6LTM - chains A and B; structure by X-ray diffraction, 1.65 A resolution.

[Chain A (and B)]
Molecule: Myoglobin
From: Equus caballus
Notes: chain B of this document is another copy of the same molecule, construct and numbering; everything in this record applies to it too
UniProtKB: P68082 (MYG_HORSE); residues 1-153 here correspond to UniProt positions 2-154 (UniProt number = residue number + 1)
Chain sequence (153 residues; row label = number of the first residue in the row):
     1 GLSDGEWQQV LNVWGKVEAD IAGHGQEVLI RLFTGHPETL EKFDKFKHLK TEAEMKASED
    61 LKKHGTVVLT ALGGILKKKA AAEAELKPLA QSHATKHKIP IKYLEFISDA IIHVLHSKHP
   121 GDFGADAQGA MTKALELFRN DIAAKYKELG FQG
Sequence notes: engineered mutation A80 (Gly81 in P68082), A81 (His82 in P68082), A82 (His83 in P68082)
Ion coordination: heme Fe near H93 (its only coordinating residue here)
Small-molecule neighbours:
  - heme (HEM), molecule 1: T39, K42, F43, K45, H64, V67, V68, A71, L72
  - heme (HEM), molecule 2: L89, S92, H93, H97, I99, Y103, L104, I107, F138

[Chain A / chain B interface]
Residue-residue contacts - 100 pairs, chain A then chain B:
  L2(A) - A130(B)
  L2(A) - K133(B)
  L2(A) - A134(B)
  L2(A) - L137(B)  hydrophobic
  E6(A) - A130(B)
  E6(A) - K133(B)  salt bridge
  W7(A) - A134(B)  hydrophobic
  Q9(A) - D126(B)
  Q9(A) - A127(B)
  Q9(A) - A130(B)
  V10(A) - A130(B)
  V10(A) - M131(B)  hydrophobic
  V10(A) - A134(B)  hydrophobic
  V13(A) - F123(B)  hydrophobic
  V13(A) - M131(B)  hydrophobic
  W14(A) - M131(B)  hydrophobic
  K16(A) - H119(B)
  K16(A) - D122(B)  salt bridge
  V17(A) - L115(B)  hydrophobic
  D20(A) - K118(B)  salt bridge
  H24(A) - L115(B)
  H24(A) - K118(B)
  H24(A) - H119(B)  hydrogen bond
  E27(A) - V114(B)
  E27(A) - K118(B)  salt bridge
  V28(A) - I107(B)  hydrophobic
  V28(A) - A110(B)
  V28(A) - I111(B)  hydrophobic
  V28(A) - V114(B)
  R31(A) - A110(B)
  R31(A) - H113(B)  hydrogen bond
  L32(A) - F106(B)  hydrophobic
  L32(A) - I107(B)
  H36(A) - F106(B)
  E38(A) - Y103(B)
  E38(A) - F106(B)
  T39(A) - Y103(B)
  T39(A) - F106(B)
  K42(A) - H97(B)
  K42(A) - K98(B)  hydrogen bond (side chain-backbone)
  K42(A) - I99(B)
  K42(A) - Y103(B)
  L72(A) - I111(B)  hydrophobic
  G74(A) - E85(B)
  I75(A) - E85(B)
  I75(A) - L86(B)  hydrophobic
  I75(A) - L89(B)  hydrophobic
  I75(A) - F138(B)  hydrophobic
  K78(A) - A82(B)
  K78(A) - E85(B)  salt bridge
  K79(A) - D141(B)  salt bridge
  A82(A) - K78(B)
  E85(A) - G74(B)
  E85(A) - I75(B)
  E85(A) - K78(B)  salt bridge
  L89(A) - I75(B)  hydrophobic
  H97(A) - K42(B)  hydrogen bond (backbone-side chain)
  K98(A) - K42(B)  hydrogen bond (backbone-side chain)
  I99(A) - K42(B)
  Y103(A) - E38(B)
  Y103(A) - T39(B)
  F106(A) - L32(B)  hydrophobic
  F106(A) - H36(B)
  F106(A) - E38(B)
  F106(A) - T39(B)
  I107(A) - L32(B)
  A110(A) - V28(B)
  A110(A) - R31(B)
  I111(A) - V28(B)  hydrophobic
  I111(A) - L72(B)  hydrophobic
  H113(A) - R31(B)  hydrogen bond
  V114(A) - E27(B)
  V114(A) - V28(B)
  L115(A) - V13(B)  hydrophobic
  L115(A) - V17(B)  hydrophobic
  K118(A) - H24(B)
  K118(A) - E27(B)  salt bridge
  H119(A) - K16(B)
  H119(A) - H24(B)  hydrogen bond
  D122(A) - K16(B)
  F123(A) - V13(B)  hydrophobic
  D126(A) - Q9(B)
  A127(A) - Q9(B)
  A130(A) - L2(B)
  A130(A) - E6(B)
  A130(A) - Q9(B)
  A130(A) - V10(B)
  M131(A) - V13(B)  hydrophobic
  M131(A) - W14(B)  hydrophobic
  K133(A) - G1(B)
  K133(A) - L2(B)
  K133(A) - E6(B)  salt bridge
  A134(A) - L2(B)
  A134(A) - W7(B)  hydrophobic
  A134(A) - V10(B)  hydrophobic
  L135(A) - L72(B)  hydrophobic
  L137(A) - L2(B)  hydrophobic
  L137(A) - K79(B)
  F138(A) - I75(B)  hydrophobic
  D141(A) - K79(B)  salt bridge
Also at the interface, not in a pair above, chain A (59 interface residues in all): G1, L29, V68, L69, L76, A81, L86
Also at the interface, not in a pair above, chain B (59 interface residues in all): D20, L29, V68, L69, L76, A81, L135

[Summary]
Chain A and chain B each contribute 59 residues to their interface; the contacts include 7 hydrogen bonds and
10 salt bridges. Polar contacts include E6(A)-K133(B), K16(A)-D122(B) and D20(A)-K118(B). Chain A binds heme.
Chain A and chain B are both Myoglobin (Equus caballus); the structure, The dimeric structure of
G80A/H81A/H82A myoglobin, was determined by X-ray diffraction together with 6LS8 and 6LTL from the same study.
